Entry 8F33 (electron microscopy, 3.28 A resolution); this record covers chains B and A of the 5 polymer chains in the assembly.

# Chain B (and A)
Protein: Erwinia chrysanthemi ligand-gated ion channel
From: Dickeya dadantii
Notes: chain A of this document is another copy of the same molecule, construct and numbering; everything in this record applies to it too
Reference sequence: E0SJQ4 (E0SJQ4_DICD3); residues 1-322 here correspond to UniProt positions 22-343 (UniProt number = residue number + 21)
Amino-acid sequence (322 residues; numbered 1 to 322; the number before each row is that of its first residue):
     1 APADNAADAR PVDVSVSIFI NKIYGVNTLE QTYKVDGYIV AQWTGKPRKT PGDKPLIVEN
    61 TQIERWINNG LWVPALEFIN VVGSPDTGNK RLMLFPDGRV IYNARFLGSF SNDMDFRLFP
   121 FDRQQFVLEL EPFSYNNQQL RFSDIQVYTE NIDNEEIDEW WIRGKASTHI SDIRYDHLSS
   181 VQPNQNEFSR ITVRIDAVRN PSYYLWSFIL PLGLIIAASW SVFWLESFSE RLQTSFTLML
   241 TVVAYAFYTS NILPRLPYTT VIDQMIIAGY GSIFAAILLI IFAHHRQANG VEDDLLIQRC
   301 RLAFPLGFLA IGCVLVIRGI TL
Disordered / not traced: 1-10, 318-322
Small-molecule neighbours: 3-aminopropane (3CN): Glu77, Ile79, Glu131, Pro132, Phe133, Tyr175, His177, Leu178, Phe188

# Interface between chain B and chain A
Contacting residue pairs (86; chain B residue first):
  Ser17(B) with His177(A)
  Phe19(B) with His177(A)
  Asn21(B) with Ile79(A)
  Lys22(B) with Val81(A); Ser111(A)
  Tyr24(B) with Glu30(A); Val82(A)
  Gly25(B) with Glu30(A)
  Lys34(B) with Glu30(A), salt bridge
  Tyr38(B) with Glu77(A), hydrogen bond; Ile79(A); Phe133(A), hydrophobic
  Val40(B) with His177(A); Val181(A), hydrophobic
  Gln42(B) with Val181(A)
  Ile57(B) with Ser134(A); Gln139(A)
  Glu59(B) with Ala75(A); Ser134(A), hydrogen bond; Tyr135(A)
  Thr61(B) with Glu64(A)
  Gln62(B) with Ile67(A)
  Arg65(B) with Asn68(A), hydrogen bond (side chain-backbone)
  Asp86(B) with Gly83(A); Ser84(A), hydrogen bond
  Thr87(B) with Ser84(A)
  Gly88(B) with Ser84(A)
  Asn89(B) with Glu77(A); Phe133(A)
  Lys90(B) with Phe133(A)
  Arg91(B) with Phe133(A); Ser134(A); Leu178(A); Gln182(A)
  Met93(B) with Gln182(A)
  Ile101(B) with Val181(A), hydrophobic
  Asn103(B) with Leu178(A)
  Arg105(B) with Glu77(A), salt bridge; Phe78(A), hydrogen bond (side chain-backbone); Ile79(A), hydrogen bond (side chain-backbone); Val81(A)
  Leu107(B) with Gly83(A)
  Tyr148(B) with Asp176(A); His177(A)
  Glu150(B) with Asp176(A)
  Asp158(B) with Arg255(A)
  Asn200(B) with Pro257(A)
  Ser202(B) with Pro257(A)
  Tyr203(B) with Arg255(A); Leu256(A)
  Tyr204(B) with Arg255(A)
  Trp206(B) with Leu256(A); Pro257(A), hydrogen bond (side chain-backbone); Tyr258(A); Thr259(A); Asp263(A); Ile267(A)
  Pro211(B) with Tyr270(A), hydrophobic
  Leu214(B) with Tyr270(A); Phe274(A), hydrophobic
  Ile215(B) with Met239(A), hydrophobic
  Ala218(B) with Phe236(A), hydrophobic
  Ser221(B) with Ile281(A)
  Trp224(B) with Ile281(A), hydrophobic; His284(A); His285(A)
  Leu225(B) with Ser229(A); Leu232(A), hydrophobic
  Glu226(B) with His284(A), salt bridge
  Glu230(B) with Ser229(A), hydrogen bond; Gln233(A), hydrogen bond (backbone-side chain)
  Thr234(B) with Gln233(A), hydrogen bond; Phe236(A)
  Leu238(B) with Met239(A), hydrophobic
  Thr241(B) with Met239(A); Leu240(A); Val243(A)
  Ala244(B) with Val243(A), hydrophobic
  Tyr245(B) with Val243(A), hydrophobic; Tyr270(A), hydrogen bond
  Phe247(B) with Phe247(A), hydrophobic
  Tyr248(B) with Ala246(A), hydrogen bond (side chain-backbone); Phe247(A), hydrophobic; Ser250(A)
  Asn251(B) with Arg255(A)
  Ile252(B) with Arg255(A)
Also at the interface, not in a pair above, chain B (61 interface residues in all): Arg99, Ala104, Glu156, Glu159, Leu210, Ala217, Thr237, Leu240, Arg301
Also at the interface, not in a pair above, chain A (47 interface residues in all): Asn80, Ser180, Ile277

# Overview
61 residues of chain B face 47 of chain A across their interface; the contacts include 12 hydrogen bonds and 3
salt bridges. Polar pairs include Lys34(B)-Glu30(A), Arg105(B)-Glu77(A) and Glu226(B)-His284(A). Bound to
chain B: 3-aminopropane.
Both chains are Erwinia chrysanthemi ligand-gated ion channel (Dickeya dadantii). Entry 8F33 (ELIC with
Propylamine in saposin nanodiscs with 2:1:1 POPC:POPE:POPG) was determined by electron microscopy, deposited
together with 8TWV, 8TWZ, 8F32, 8F34 and 8F35.
